Entry 5CCH (X-ray diffraction, 3.60 A resolution); this record covers chains B and D of the 6 polymer chains in the assembly.

# Chain B
Name: Syntaxin-1A
From: Rattus norvegicus
Reference sequence: P32851 (STX1A_RAT); residues 191-256 here = UniProt positions 191-256
Chain sequence (67 residues; numbered 190 to 256; the number before each row is that of its first residue):
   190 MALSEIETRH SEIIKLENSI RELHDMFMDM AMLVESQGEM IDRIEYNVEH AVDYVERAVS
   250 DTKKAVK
Differences from the reference sequence: initiating methionine (190)
UniProt features mapped onto this chain:
  - site: K253, A254 (Microbial infection: Cleavage)
  - cross-link (Glycyl lysine isopeptide (Lys-Gly)): K252 (interchain with G-Cter in SUMO), K253 (interchain with G-Cter in SUMO), K256 (interchain with G-Cter in SUMO)

# Chain D
Name: Synaptosomal-associated protein 25
From: Rattus norvegicus
Reference sequence: P60881 (SNP25_RAT), isoform P60881-2; numbering as in UniProt (aligned over 141-204)
Chain sequence (65 residues; each row starts with the number of its first residue):
   140 MARENEMDEN LEQVSGIIGN LRHMALDMGN EIDTQNRQID RIMEKADSNK TRIDEANQRA
   200 TKMLG
Disordered / not traced: 204
Differences from the reference sequence: initiating methionine (140)
UniProt features mapped onto this chain:
  - site ((Microbial infection) Cleavage): R180, I181, Q197, R198
  - modified residue (Phosphoserine): S154, S187

# How chain B and chain D interact
Pairs across the interface (6; chain B residue first):
  R198(B) - E143(D)  salt bridge
  I209(B) - V153(D)  hydrophobic
  L212(B) - L160(D)  hydrophobic
  F216(B) - L160(D)
  M219(B) - M167(D)  hydrophobic
  V244(B) - I192(D)  hydrophobic
Interface residues without a listed pair, chain B (7 interface residues in all): I202
Interface residues without a listed pair, chain D (9 interface residues in all): M146, I157, A164, I171

# Summary
7 residues of chain B and 9 residues of chain D are in contact; the contacts include 1 salt bridge. The
salt-bridged pair is R198(B)-E143(D).
Chain B is Syntaxin-1A and chain D is Synaptosomal-associated protein 25, both from Rattus norvegicus; the
structure, Structure of the Ca2+-bound synaptotagmin-1 SNARE complex (short unit cell form), was determined by
X-ray diffraction, deposited together with 5CCG, 5CCI and 5CCJ.
